Entry 5TRR (X-ray diffraction, 3.10 A resolution); this record covers chains Q and Y of the 28 polymer chains in the assembly.

== Chain Q ==
Molecule: Proteasome subunit alpha
From: Mycobacterium tuberculosis
Notes: EC 3.4.25.1
UniProtKB: A5U4D5 (PSA_MYCTA); residues 10-248 here = UniProt positions 10-248
Amino-acid sequence (240 residues; row label = number of the first residue in the row):
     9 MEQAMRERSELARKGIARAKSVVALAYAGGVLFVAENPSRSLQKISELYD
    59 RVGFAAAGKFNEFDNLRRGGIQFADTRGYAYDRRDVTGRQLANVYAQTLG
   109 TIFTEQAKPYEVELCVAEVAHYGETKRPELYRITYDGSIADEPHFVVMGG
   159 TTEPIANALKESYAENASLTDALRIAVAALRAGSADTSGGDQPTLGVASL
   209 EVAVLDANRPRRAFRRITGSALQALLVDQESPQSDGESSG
Disordered / not traced: 191-202, 236-248
Construct notes: initiating methionine (9)

== Chain Y ==
Molecule: Proteasome subunit beta
From: Mycobacterium tuberculosis
Notes: EC 3.4.25.1
UniProtKB: A5U4D6 (PSB_MYCTA); residues 1-234 here correspond to UniProt positions 58-291 (UniProt number = residue number + 57)
Amino-acid sequence (240 residues; each row starts with the number of its first residue):
     1 TTIVALKYPGGVVMAGDRRSTQGNMISGRDVRKVYITDDYTATGIAGTAA
    51 VAVEFARLYAVELEHYEKLEGVPLTFAGKINRLAIMVRGNLAAAMQGLLA
   101 LPLLAGYDIHASDPQSAGRIVSFDAAGGWNIEEEGYQAVGSGSLFAKSSM
   151 KKLYSQVTDGDSGLRVAVEALYDAADDDSATGGPDLVRGIFPTAVIIDAD
   201 GAVDVPESRIAELARAIIESRSGADTFGSDGGEKHHHHHH
Disordered / not traced: 224-240
Construct notes: expression tag (235-240)
UniProt features mapped onto this chain:
  - active site: Thr-1 (Nucleophile)
Small-molecule neighbours:
  - 7HY (N,N-diethyl-N~2~-(3-phenylpropanoyl)-L-asparaginyl-N-[(naphthalen-1-yl)methyl]-L-alaninamide), molecule 1: Thr-1, Arg-19, Ser-20, Thr-21, Gln-22, Ser-27, Val-31, Arg-32, Lys-33, Ile-45, Ala-46, Gly-47, Thr-48, Ala-49, Ala-52, Val-53, Leu-98
  - 7HY, molecule 2: Leu-91, Met-95, Ser-122, Phe-123, Asp-124, Ala-125, Ala-126, Gly-128, Trp-129, Asn-130
Reported in the primary citation:
  - binding site for 7HY: Ser-20, Thr-21, Gln-22, Ser-27, Gly-47, Ala-49, Leu-91, Met-95, Leu-98, Asp-124, Ala-125, Ala-126
  - catalytic residues: Thr-1 (citing earlier work)
  - specificity-determining residues: Ser-20, Gln-22, Ser-27, Ala-125 (proposed by the authors, not directly observed)

== Interface between chain Q and chain Y ==
Residue-residue contacts (22):
  Arg-85(Q) / Tyr-66(Y)
  Arg-85(Q) / Glu-70(Y)  salt bridge
  Tyr-87(Q) / Asn-81(Y)  hydrogen bond (backbone-side chain)
  Ala-88(Q) / Asn-81(Y)
  Ala-88(Q) / Arg-82(Y)  hydrogen bond (backbone-side chain)
  Ala-88(Q) / Ile-85(Y)
  Tyr-89(Q) / Tyr-66(Y)  hydrophobic
  Tyr-89(Q) / Leu-74(Y)  hydrophobic
  Tyr-89(Q) / Gly-78(Y)
  Tyr-89(Q) / Asn-81(Y)  hydrogen bond (backbone-side chain)
  Tyr-89(Q) / Arg-82(Y)
  Asp-90(Q) / Thr-75(Y)
  Asp-90(Q) / Ala-77(Y)
  Asp-90(Q) / Gly-78(Y)
  Arg-92(Q) / Thr-75(Y)
  Asp-93(Q) / Tyr-66(Y)  hydrogen bond (backbone-side chain)
  Asp-93(Q) / Leu-74(Y)
  Asp-93(Q) / Thr-75(Y)  hydrogen bond (side chain-backbone)
  Asp-93(Q) / Gly-78(Y)
  Arg-97(Q) / Glu-70(Y)  hydrogen bond (side chain-backbone)
  Gln-98(Q) / Tyr-66(Y)  hydrogen bond
  Gln-98(Q) / Glu-70(Y)  hydrogen bond

== Overview ==
The chain Q/chain Y interface involves 9 residues from each chain, with 8 hydrogen bonds and 1 salt bridge.
Polar contacts include Arg-85(Q)/Glu-70(Y), Tyr-87(Q)/Asn-81(Y) and Ala-88(Q)/Arg-82(Y). Chain Y binds
compound 7HY. The paper reports the catalytic residue Thr-1(Y); a binding site for 7HY at Ser-20(Y), Thr-21(Y)
and Gln-22(Y) among others.
Chain Q is Proteasome subunit alpha and chain Y is Proteasome subunit beta, both from Mycobacterium
tuberculosis; the structure, Structure of Mycobacterium tuberculosis proteasome in complex with N,C-capped
dipeptide PKS2169, was determined by X-ray diffraction together with 5THO, 5TRG, 5TRS, 5TRY and 5TS0 from the
same study.
